3P7Z - chains A and B; structure by X-ray diffraction, 2.65 A resolution.

Chain A (and B):
Name: Neurofibromin
Organism: Homo sapiens
Notes: chain B of this document is another copy of the same molecule, construct and numbering; everything in this record applies to it too
UniProtKB: P21359 (NF1_HUMAN); residues 1545-1816 here correspond to UniProt positions 1566-1837 (UniProt number = residue number + 21)
Chain sequence (276 residues; row label = number of the first residue in the row):
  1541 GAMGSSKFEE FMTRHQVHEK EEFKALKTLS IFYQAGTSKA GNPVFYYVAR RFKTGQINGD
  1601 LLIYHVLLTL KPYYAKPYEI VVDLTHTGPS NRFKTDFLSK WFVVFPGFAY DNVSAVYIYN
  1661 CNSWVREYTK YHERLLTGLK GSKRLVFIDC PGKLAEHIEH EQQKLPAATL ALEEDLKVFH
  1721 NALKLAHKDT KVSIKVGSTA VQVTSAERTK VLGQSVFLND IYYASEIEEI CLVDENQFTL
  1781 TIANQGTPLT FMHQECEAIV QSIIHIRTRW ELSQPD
Disordered / not traced: 1541-1546
Sequence notes: expression tag (1541-1544); engineered mutation Val1584 (Ile1605 in P21359)
Residues lining bound ligands: phosphatidylethanolamine (PEV; (1S)-2-{[(2-aminoethoxy)(hydroxy)phosphoryl]oxy}-1-[(palmitoyloxy)methyl]ethyl stearate): Phe1572, Tyr1587, Ala1589, Val1606, Leu1610, Tyr1618, Val1622, Leu1624, Thr1627, Asn1631, Arg1632, Phe1633, Leu1638, Trp1641, Phe1642, Ala1649, Tyr1650, Asp1651, Val1653, Val1656, Ile1658, Trp1664, Val1665, Tyr1668, Thr1669, Leu1676, Leu1679, Arg1684, Leu1685, Leu1752

How chain A and chain B interact:
Pairs across the interface (12):
  Arg1590(A) with Asp1816(B)
  Lys1593(A) with Asp1816(B), hydrogen bond (side chain-backbone)
  His1626(A) with Asp1816(B), salt bridge
  Ala1707(A) with Leu1812(B), hydrophobic
  Ala1708(A) with Leu1812(B)
  Thr1739(A) with Ser1813(B)
  Tyr1763(A) with Asp1816(B), hydrogen bond
  Ser1813(A) with Thr1739(B)
  Asp1816(A) with Arg1590(B), salt bridge; Lys1593(B); His1626(B), salt bridge; Tyr1763(B), hydrogen bond
Also at the interface, not in a pair above, chain A (12 interface residues in all): Ala1711, Arg1809, Leu1812
Also at the interface, not in a pair above, chain B (15 interface residues in all): Arg1591, Thr1625, Ala1707, Ala1708, Ala1711, Glu1714, Gln1814

Overview:
12 residues of chain A face 15 of chain B across their interface; the contacts include 3 hydrogen bonds and 3
salt bridges. Polar pairs include His1626(A)-Asp1816(B), Asp1816(A)-Arg1590(B) and Lys1593(A)-Asp1816(B).
Ligands of chain A: phosphatidylethanolamine.
Both chains are Neurofibromin (Homo sapiens). Entry 3P7Z (Crystal structure of the Neurofibromin Sec14-PH
module containing the patient derived mutation I1584V) was determined by X-ray diffraction together with 3PEG
and 3PG7 from the same study.
